3WMQ - chain A; structure by X-ray diffraction, 1.60 A resolution.

Chain A:
Protein: Galactose-binding lectin
Source organism: Sinularia lochmodes
UniProtKB: A4CYJ6 (A4CYJ6_9CNID); residues 1-94 here correspond to UniProt positions 47-140 (UniProt number = residue number + 46)
Sequence (94 residues; numbered 1 to 94; the number before each row is that of its first residue):
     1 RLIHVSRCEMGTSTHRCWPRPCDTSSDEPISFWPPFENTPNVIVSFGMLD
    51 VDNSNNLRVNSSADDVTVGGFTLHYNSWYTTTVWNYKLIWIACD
Cystine bridges: Cys8-Cys93, Cys17-Cys22
Covalent attachments: N-acetylglucosamine (NAG) linked to Asn60
Residues lining bound ligands: 2-acetamido-2-deoxy-alpha-D-galactopyranose (A2G): Trp18, Asp50, Asn56, Arg58, Trp78, Tyr79, Trp84, Asn85
Reported in the primary citation:
  - post-translational modification sites: Asn60
  - binding site for N-acetylglucosamine: Asn76
  - binding site for 2-acetamido-2-deoxy-alpha-D-galactopyranose: Trp18, Asp50, Asn56, Arg58, Trp78, Tyr79, Trp84, Asn85
  - binding site for chloride ion: Arg58
  - specificity-determining residues: Trp18 (proposed by the authors, not directly observed)
  - specificity-determining residues: Asp50, Arg58, Trp78, Tyr79

Overview:
Ligands of chain A: 2-acetamido-2-deoxy-alpha-D-galactopyranose. N-acetylglucosamine is covalently linked to
Asn60. The paper reports a binding site for 2-acetamido-2-deoxy-alpha-D-galactopyranose at Trp18, Asp50 and
Asn56 among others; a binding site for N-acetylglucosamine at Asn76.
Chain A is Galactose-binding lectin (Sinularia lochmodes); the structure, Crystal structure of the complex
between SLL-2 and GalNAc, was determined by X-ray diffraction (same publication as 3WMP).
